Entry 6I53 (electron microscopy, 3.20 A resolution); this record covers chains E and A of the 6 polymer chains in the assembly.

Chain E:
Name: Gamma-aminobutyric acid receptor subunit beta-3
Organism: Homo sapiens
UniProt: P28472 (GBRB3_HUMAN), isoform P28472-2; residues -24 to 448 here correspond to UniProt positions 1-473 (UniProt number = residue number + 25)
Amino-acid sequence (473 residues; row label = number of the first residue in the row; numbers below 1 keep their minus sign (Met-24 is residue -24)):
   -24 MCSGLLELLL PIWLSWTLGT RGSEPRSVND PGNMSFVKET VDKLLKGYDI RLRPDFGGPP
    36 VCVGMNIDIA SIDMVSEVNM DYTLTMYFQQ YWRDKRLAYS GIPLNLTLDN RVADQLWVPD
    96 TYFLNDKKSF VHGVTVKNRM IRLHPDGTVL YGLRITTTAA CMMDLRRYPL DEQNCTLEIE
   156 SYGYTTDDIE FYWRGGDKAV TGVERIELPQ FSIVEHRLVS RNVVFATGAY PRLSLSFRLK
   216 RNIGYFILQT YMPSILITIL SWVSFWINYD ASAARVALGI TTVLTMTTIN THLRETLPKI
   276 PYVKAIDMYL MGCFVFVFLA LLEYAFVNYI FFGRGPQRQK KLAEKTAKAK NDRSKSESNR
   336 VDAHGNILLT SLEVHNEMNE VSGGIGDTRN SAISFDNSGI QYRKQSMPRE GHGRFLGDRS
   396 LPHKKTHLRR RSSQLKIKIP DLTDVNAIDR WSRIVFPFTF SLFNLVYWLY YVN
Unresolved in the structure: -24 to 9, 313-414, 448
Cystine bridges: Cys136-Cys150
Covalent attachments: N-acetylglucosamine (NAG) linked to Asn80; glycan linked to Asn149
Curated features (UniProtKB/Swiss-Prot):
  - binding site (benzamidine): Asp95 to Tyr97, Glu155 to Tyr157, Phe200
  - binding site (4-aminobutanoate): Tyr97, Glu155, Tyr157, Thr202
  - binding site (histamine): Tyr97, Ser156, Tyr157, Thr202
  - glycosylation (N-linked (GlcNAc...) asparagine): Asn8, Asn80, Asn149
What the authors report for this chain:
  - post-translational modification sites: Asn80, Asn149

Chain A:
Name: Gamma-aminobutyric acid receptor subunit alpha-1
Organism: Homo sapiens
UniProt: P14867 (GBRA1_HUMAN); the construct has insertions or renumbered stretches relative to UniProt, so the offset changes along the chain: -34 to -8 = UniProt 1-27; 1-429 = UniProt 28-456
Amino-acid sequence (464 residues; each row starts with the number of its first residue; numbers below 1 keep their minus sign (Met-34 is residue -34)):
   -34 MKKSPGLSDY LWAWTLFLST LTGRSYGDYK DDDDKQPSLQ DELKDNTTVF TRILDRLLDG
    26 YDNRLRPGLG ERVTEVKTDI FVTSFGPVSD HDMEYTIDVF FRQSWKDERL KFKGPMTVLR
    86 LNNLMASKIW TPDTFFHNGK KSVAHNMTMP NKLLRITEDG TLLYTMRLTV RAECPMHLED
   146 FPMDAHACPL KFGSYAYTRA EVVYEWTREP ARSVVVAEDG SRLNQYDLLG QTVDSGIVQS
   206 STGEYVVMTT HFHLKRKIGY FVIQTYLPCI MTVILSQVSF WLNRESVPAR TVFGVTTVLT
   266 MTTLSISARN SLPKVAYATA MDWFIAVCYA FVFSALIEFA TVNYFTKRGY AWDGKSVVPE
   326 KPKKVKDPLI KKNNTYAPTA TSYTPNLARG DPGLATIAKS ATIEPKEVKP ETKPPEPKKT
   386 FNSVSKIDRL SRIAFPLLFG IFNLVYWATY LNREPQLKAP TPHQ
Unresolved in the structure: -34 to 9, 324-383, 419-429
Cystine bridges: Cys139-Cys153
Covalent attachments: glycan linked to Asn111
Construct notes: conflict Lys-33 (Arg2 in P14867), Tyr-25 (Cys10 in P14867), Thr-20 (Ile15 in P14867), Phe-18 (Leu17 in P14867); insertion (-7 to 0)
Residues lining bound ligands: Megabody38 (PIO; [(2R)-2-octanoyloxy-3-[oxidanyl-[(1R,2R,3S,4R,5R,6S)-2,3,6-tris(oxidanyl)-4,5-diphosphonooxy-cyclohexyl]oxy-phosphoryl]oxy-propyl] octanoate): Arg249, Glu303, Thr306, Phe310, Lys312, Arg313, Phe386, Asn387, Ser388, Ser390, Lys391, Ile392, Leu395
Curated features (UniProtKB/Swiss-Prot):
  - binding site (4-aminobutanoate): Arg67, Thr130
  - binding site (3alpha-hydroxy-5alpha-pregnan-11,20-dione): Trp246
  - glycosylation (N-linked (GlcNAc...) asparagine): Asn11, Asn111
What the authors report for this chain:
  - post-translational modification sites: Asn111
  - binding site for Megabody38: Arg249, Lys312, Arg313, Ser388, Ser390, Lys391

Chain E / chain A interface:
Contacting residue pairs - 98 pairs, chain E then chain A:
  Val12(E) with Leu30(A), hydrophobic; Leu34(A), hydrophobic
  Lys13(E) with Asp27(A); Leu30(A)
  Val16(E) with Arg29(A)
  Asp17(E) with Arg29(A), salt bridge
  Leu20(E) with Arg29(A)
  Asn41(E) with Ser206(A)
  Asp43(E) with Ser205(A)
  Ser46(E) with Glu138(A), hydrogen bond
  Asp48(E) with Glu138(A)
  Met49(E) with Asp57(A)
  Tyr62(E) with Phe100(A); His102(A); Tyr160(A), hydrophobic
  Gln64(E) with Ser206(A), hydrogen bond; Thr207(A)
  Leu79(E) with Leu34(A); Gly35(A)
  Leu81(E) with Leu34(A), hydrophobic
  Thr82(E) with Ala161(A); Tyr162(A); Glu166(A)
  Leu83(E) with Arg29(A); Tyr162(A)
  Asp84(E) with Asn28(A); Arg29(A), hydrogen bond (backbone-backbone); Tyr162(A)
  Arg86(E) with Asn28(A); Ser92(A)
  Val87(E) with Arg29(A)
  Gln90(E) with Arg29(A)
  Phe105(E) with Lys105(A); Lys106(A)
  His107(E) with Gly104(A); Lys105(A)
  Val109(E) with Thr99(A); Phe100(A); Phe101(A), hydrophobic; Ser107(A); Val108(A); Ala109(A); Leu133(A), hydrophobic
  Thr110(E) with Thr99(A), hydrogen bond (side chain-backbone); Met131(A); Leu133(A)
  Val111(E) with Asp98(A)
  Asn113(E) with Phe100(A); Tyr160(A)
  Arg114(E) with Tyr160(A)
  Met115(E) with Tyr160(A), hydrophobic; Ala161(A), hydrophobic
  Arg117(E) with Ala161(A), hydrogen bond (side chain-backbone); Thr163(A); Thr207(A), hydrogen bond (side chain-backbone); Tyr210(A), hydrogen bond
  Leu125(E) with Thr207(A)
  Gly127(E) with Tyr160(A)
  Leu128(E) with Tyr160(A), hydrogen bond (backbone-side chain)
  Arg129(E) with Phe100(A); Phe101(A), hydrogen bond (side chain-backbone); His102(A); Gly104(A), hydrogen bond (side chain-backbone); Tyr160(A)
  Pro184(E) with Lys279(A); Val280(A); Ala281(A)
  Gln185(E) with Lys279(A)
  Asn217(E) with Ala281(A)
  Gly219(E) with Ala281(A)
  Tyr220(E) with Arg274(A); Lys279(A); Val280(A)
  Leu223(E) with Ala283(A), hydrophobic
  Gln224(E) with Ile271(A), hydrogen bond (side chain-backbone); Arg274(A)
  Leu231(E) with Tyr294(A), hydrophobic; Phe298(A)
  Ile232(E) with Thr267(A); Tyr294(A)
  Leu235(E) with Val263(A), hydrophobic; Phe298(A), hydrophobic; Leu301(A), hydrophobic
  Val238(E) with Ala305(A), hydrophobic
  Trp241(E) with Tyr309(A), hydrophobic
  Ile242(E) with Asn308(A)
  Ala246(E) with Val252(A), hydrophobic
  Ala248(E) with Pro253(A), hydrophobic
  Ala249(E) with Val252(A), hydrophobic; Thr256(A)
  Leu253(E) with Thr256(A); Val260(A), hydrophobic
  Thr256(E) with Val260(A); Leu264(A)
  Thr260(E) with Leu264(A); Thr267(A)
  Ile264(E) with Ile271(A), hydrophobic
  His267(E) with Ile271(A)
Interface residues without a listed pair, chain E (62 interface residues in all): Asn80, Thr131, Pro228, Ile234, Ala252, Thr263, Thr271, Arg428
Interface residues without a listed pair, chain A (63 interface residues in all): Gly25, Met58, Phe66, Ile94, Trp95, Thr96, Pro97, Asn103, Ser270, Pro278, Tyr282, Asp287, Ile302

Summary:
62 residues of chain E and 63 residues of chain A are in contact, with 11 hydrogen bonds and 1 salt bridge.
Polar contacts include Asp17(E)-Arg29(A), Ser46(E)-Glu138(A) and Gln64(E)-Ser206(A). Chain A binds Megabody38.
The paper reports a binding site for Megabody38 at Arg249(A), Lys312(A) and Arg313(A) among others;
modification sites Asn80(E), Asn149(E) and Asn111(A).
Here chain E is Gamma-aminobutyric acid receptor subunit beta-3 and chain A is Gamma-aminobutyric acid
receptor subunit alpha-1, both from Homo sapiens. Entry 6I53 (Cryo-EM structure of the human synaptic
alpha1-beta3-gamma2 GABAA receptor in complex with Megabody38 in a lipid ...) was determined by electron
microscopy.
